Entry 1AY6 (X-ray diffraction, 1.80 A resolution); this record covers chains L and H of the 3 polymer chains in the assembly.

Chain L:
Protein: Thrombin light chain
Source organism: Homo sapiens
Notes: EC 3.4.21.5
UniProtKB: P00734 (THRB_HUMAN); residues 1-14 here correspond to UniProt positions 336-349 (UniProt number = residue number + 335)
Amino-acid sequence (36 residues; each row starts with the number of its first residue; a row labelled like 14A-14N holds insertion residues (14A, then the next letters in order)):
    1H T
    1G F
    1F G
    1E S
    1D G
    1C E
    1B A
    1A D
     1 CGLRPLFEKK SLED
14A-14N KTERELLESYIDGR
Unresolved in the structure: 1H, 1G, 1F, 1E, 14L-14N
Curated features (UniProtKB/Swiss-Prot):
  - site: Arg14N (Cleavage)

Chain H:
Protein: Thrombin heavy chain
Source organism: Homo sapiens
Notes: EC 3.4.21.5
UniProtKB: P00734 (THRB_HUMAN); the construct lacks a stretch of the UniProt sequence and is renumbered around it, so the offset changes along the chain: 16-36 = UniProt 364-384; 37-60 = UniProt 386-409; 61-77 = UniProt 419-435; 78-97 = UniProt 437-456; 7 more segments
Amino-acid sequence (259 residues; numbered 16 to 247 plus 30 insertion-coded residues; 3 numbers in that range are skipped by the numbering (no residue carries them; nothing is unmodelled there); the number before each row is that of its first residue; a row labelled like 60A-60I holds insertion residues (60A, then the next letters in order)):
    16 IVEGSDAEIG MSPWQVMLFR K
   36A S
    37 PQELLCGASL ISDRWVLTAA HCLL
60A-60I YPPWDKNFT
    61 ENDLLVRIGK HSRTRYE
   77A R
    78 NIEKISMLEK IYIHPRYNWR
   97A E
    98 NLDRDIALMK LKKPVAFSDY IHPVCLPDRE TA
129A-129C ASL
   130 LQAGYKGRVT GWGNLKET
147A-147G WTANVGK
   150 GQPSVLQVVN LPIVERPVCK DSTRIRITDN MFCAG
  184A Y
   185 KP
186A-186D DEGK
   187 RGDACEGDSG GPFVMKSP
204A-204B FN
   205 NRWYQMGIVS WGE
   219 GCD
  221A R
   222 DGKYGFYTHV FRLKKWIQKV IDQFGE
Unresolved in the structure: 147A-147G
Curated features (UniProtKB/Swiss-Prot):
  - region: Ala183 to Val200 (High affinity receptor-binding region which is also known as the TP508 peptide)
  - active site (Charge relay system): His57, Asp102, Ser195
  - glycosylation: Asn60G (N-linked (GlcNAc...) (complex) asparagine)
Disulfides: Cys42-Cys58, Cys168-Cys182, Cys191-Cys220
Ligand contacts: 1ZV (amino({3-[(3R,5R,14S,16S,21aR)-5,14-dihydroxy-1,4,17-trioxo-16-(2-phenylethyl)icosahydro-1H-pyrrolo[1,2-d][1,4,7,11]tetraazacyclononadecin-3-yl]propyl}amino)methaniminium): Cys42, His57, Tyr60A, Trp60D, Lys60F, Glu97A, Asn98, Leu99, Ile174, Asp189, Ala190, Cys191, Glu192, Gly193, Asp194, Ser195, Val213, Ser214, Trp215, Gly216, Glu217, Gly219, Cys220, Gly226

How chain L and chain H interact:
Disulfides between the chains: Cys1(L)-Cys122(H)
Contacting residue pairs (64; chain L residue first):
  Cys1(L) - Pro120(H)
  Cys1(L) - Val121(H)
  Cys1(L) - Cys122(H)  disulfide
  Cys1(L) - Arg206(H)  hydrogen bond (backbone-side chain)
  Asp1A(L) - His119(H)  hydrogen bond (backbone-side chain)
  Asp1A(L) - Arg206(H)
  Ala1B(L) - Arg206(H)  hydrogen bond (backbone-side chain)
  Glu1C(L) - Ile47(H)
  Glu1C(L) - Val121(H)
  Glu1C(L) - Cys122(H)
  Glu1C(L) - Leu123(H)  hydrogen bond (side chain-backbone)
  Gly1D(L) - Ser48(H)
  Gly1D(L) - Asp49(H)  hydrogen bond (backbone-side chain)
  Gly1D(L) - Phe114(H)
  Gly2(L) - Pro120(H)  hydrogen bond (backbone-backbone)
  Gly2(L) - Cys122(H)
  Gly2(L) - Arg206(H)
  Gly2(L) - Trp207(H)  hydrogen bond (backbone-backbone)
  Leu3(L) - His119(H)  hydrogen bond (backbone-side chain)
  Leu3(L) - Asn205(H)
  Leu3(L) - Arg206(H)
  Arg4(L) - Met26(H)  hydrogen bond (side chain-backbone)
  Arg4(L) - Pro28(H)
  Arg4(L) - Trp29(H)
  Arg4(L) - Arg137(H)
  Arg4(L) - Trp207(H)
  Pro5(L) - Ser115(H)
  Pro5(L) - Asp116(H)
  Pro5(L) - His119(H)
  Leu6(L) - Gly25(H)
  Leu6(L) - Asp116(H)
  Phe7(L) - Glu23(H)
  Phe7(L) - Ile24(H)
  Phe7(L) - Gly25(H)
  Phe7(L) - Met26(H)  hydrophobic
  Glu8(L) - Lys202(H)  salt bridge
  Glu8(L) - Asn205(H)
  Glu8(L) - Trp207(H)  hydrogen bond
  Lys9(L) - His119(H)
  Asp14(L) - Glu23(H)
  Asp14(L) - Met26(H)
  Asp14(L) - Arg137(H)  salt bridge
  Asp14(L) - Trp207(H)
  Lys14A(L) - Glu23(H)  salt bridge
  Thr14B(L) - Arg137(H)  hydrogen bond
  Thr14B(L) - Asn159(H)  hydrogen bond
  Glu14C(L) - Arg137(H)
  Glu14C(L) - Lys202(H)  salt bridge
  Glu14E(L) - Lys135(H)  salt bridge
  Glu14E(L) - Asn159(H)  hydrogen bond
  Glu14E(L) - Tyr184A(H)  hydrogen bond
  Leu14F(L) - Lys135(H)
  Leu14F(L) - Asn159(H)
  Leu14F(L) - Trp207(H)  hydrophobic
  Leu14G(L) - Lys202(H)
  Ser14I(L) - Gly133(H)
  Ser14I(L) - Tyr134(H)
  Ser14I(L) - Lys135(H)  hydrogen bond (side chain-backbone)
  Tyr14J(L) - Tyr134(H)  hydrophobic
  Tyr14J(L) - Lys135(H)  hydrogen bond (side chain-backbone)
  Tyr14J(L) - Met201(H)
  Tyr14J(L) - Lys202(H)
  Tyr14J(L) - Pro204(H)  hydrophobic
  Ile14K(L) - Tyr134(H)
Other interface residues (no listed pair), chain H (33 interface residues in all): Tyr117, Leu129C, Gly136, Ser203

Summary:
23 residues of chain L face 33 of chain H across their interface, with 1 disulfide bond, 16 hydrogen bonds and
5 salt bridges. Among the polar pairs are Glu8(L)-Lys202(H), Lys14A(L)-Glu23(H) and Glu14E(L)-Lys135(H). Bound
to chain H: compound 1ZV.
Here chain L is Thrombin light chain and chain H is Thrombin heavy chain, both from Homo sapiens. Entry 1AY6
(Thrombin inhibitor from theonalla, cyclotheanamide-based macrocyclic tripeptide motif) was determined by
X-ray diffraction.
